PDB entry 4HBO | X-ray diffraction, 3.24 A resolution | chain A

[Chain A]
Name: Capsid protein
From: Rubella virus
Notes: fragment: C-terminal domain
UniProt: Q8QL55 (Q8QL55_RUBV); residues 21-151 here correspond to UniProt positions 147-277 (UniProt number = residue number + 126)
Chain sequence (131 residues; each row starts with the number of its first residue):
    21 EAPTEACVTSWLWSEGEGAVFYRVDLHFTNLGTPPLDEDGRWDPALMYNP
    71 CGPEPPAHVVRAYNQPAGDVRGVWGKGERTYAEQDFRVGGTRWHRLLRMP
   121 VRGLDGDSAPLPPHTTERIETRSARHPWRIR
Disordered / not traced: 21-24, 50-66, 121-151
Modified positions: Mse67 (selenomethionine; parent Met); Mse119 (selenomethionine; parent Met)
From the paper describing this entry:
  - self-association interface (contacts with another copy of this molecule): G92 to K96

[Overview]
The paper reports a self-association interface involving G92.
Chain A is Capsid protein (Rubella virus); the structure, Crystal Structure of Rubella virus capsid protein
(residues 127-277), was determined by X-ray diffraction together with 4HBE from the same study.
